4ZZA - chain A; structure by X-ray diffraction, 2.02 A resolution.

== Chain A ==
Name: Sugar binding protein of ABC transporter system
From: Bifidobacterium animalis subsp. lactis Bl-04
UniProt: C6A9Y6 (C6A9Y6_BIFLB); residue numbers follow UniProt; this construct covers 42-437
Amino-acid sequence (396 residues; row label = number of the first residue in the row):
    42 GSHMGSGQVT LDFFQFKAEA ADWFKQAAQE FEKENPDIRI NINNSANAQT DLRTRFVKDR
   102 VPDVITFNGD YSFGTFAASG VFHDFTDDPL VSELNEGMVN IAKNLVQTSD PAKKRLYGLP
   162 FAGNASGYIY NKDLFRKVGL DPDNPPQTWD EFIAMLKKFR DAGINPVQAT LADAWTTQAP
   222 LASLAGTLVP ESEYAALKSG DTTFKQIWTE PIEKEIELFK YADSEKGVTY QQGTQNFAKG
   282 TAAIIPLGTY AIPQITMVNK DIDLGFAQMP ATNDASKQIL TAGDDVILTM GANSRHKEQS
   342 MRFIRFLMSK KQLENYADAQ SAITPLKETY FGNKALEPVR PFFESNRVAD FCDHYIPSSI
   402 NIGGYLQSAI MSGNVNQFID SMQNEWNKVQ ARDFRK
Disordered / not traced: 42-49, 85-100, 430-437
Differences from the reference sequence: conflict Ser43 (Asn in C6A9Y6), His44 (Ser in C6A9Y6), Mse45 (Ala in C6A9Y6)
Modified / non-standard residues: Mse45 (selenomethionine); Mse139, Mse196, Mse298, Mse310, Mse331, Mse342, Mse349, Mse412, Mse423 (selenomethionine; parent Met)

== Overview ==
Chain A is Sugar binding protein of ABC transporter system (Bifidobacterium animalis subsp. lactis Bl-04); the
structure, Raffinose and panose binding protein from Bifidobacterium animalis subsp. lactis Bl-04, bound with
raffinose, selenomethionine derivative, was determined by X-ray diffraction (same publication as 4ZZE).
